7WEK - chains A and D of the 4 polymer chains in the assembly; structure by X-ray diffraction, 3.21 A resolution.

Chain A:
Name: WD repeat-containing protein 47
From: Mus musculus
UniProt: Q8CGF6 (WDR47_MOUSE); residues 1-291 here = UniProt positions 1-291
Sequence (295 residues; row label = number of the first residue in the row; numbers below 1 keep their minus sign (Gly-3 is residue -3)):
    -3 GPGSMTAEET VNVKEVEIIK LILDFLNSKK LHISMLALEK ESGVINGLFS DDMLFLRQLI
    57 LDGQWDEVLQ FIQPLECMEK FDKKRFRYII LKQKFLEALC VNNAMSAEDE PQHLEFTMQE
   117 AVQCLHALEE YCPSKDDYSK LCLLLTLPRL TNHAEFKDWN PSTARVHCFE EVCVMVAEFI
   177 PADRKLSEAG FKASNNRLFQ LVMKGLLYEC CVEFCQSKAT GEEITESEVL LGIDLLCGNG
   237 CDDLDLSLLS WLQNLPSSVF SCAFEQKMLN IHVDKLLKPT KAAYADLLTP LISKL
Disordered / not traced: -3 to 5, 102-109, 144-149, 181-183, 234-235, 279-291
Construct notes: expression tag (-3 to 0)
Swiss-Prot annotation at these positions:
  - modified residue: Thr285 (Phosphothreonine), Ser289 (Phosphoserine)
What the authors report for this chain:
  - mutagenesis - F260A: decreased binding to full-length Camsaps
  - mutagenesis - F260A: abolished binding to Camsap3
  - mutagenesis - F260A: decreased binding to FLAG-tagged Camsap1 or Camsap3
  - mutagenesis - F260A: decreased binding to FLAG-Camsap2
  - mutagenesis - F260A (7-fold): decreased localization to ciliary Camsap1

Chain D:
Name: WBR motif form Calmodulin-regulated spectrin-associated protein 3
UniProt: Q80VC9 (CAMP3_MOUSE); residues -2 to 27 here correspond to UniProt positions 560-589 (UniProt number = residue number + 562)
Sequence (30 residues; each row starts with the number of its first residue; numbers below 1 keep their minus sign (Asn-2 is residue -2)):
    -2 NSEVKMTSFA ERKKQLVKAE AESGLGSPTS
Disordered / not traced: -2 to 1, 17-27
Swiss-Prot annotation at these positions:
  - modified residue: Ser-1 (Phosphoserine)
What the authors report for this chain:
  - mutagenesis - K11A: abolished binding to Wdr47-NTD

How chain A and chain D interact:
Residue-residue contacts (9):
  Phe256(A) with Phe6(D)
  Ala259(A) with Thr4(D)
  Phe260(A) with Met3(D); Thr4(D); Ser5(D); Phe6(D), hydrophobic
  Glu261(A) with Lys2(D); Met3(D)
  Gln262(A) with Met3(D), hydrogen bond (backbone-backbone)
Interface residues without a listed pair, chain A (6 interface residues in all): Cys258
The authors on this interface:
  - hot spots on chain A (mutagenesis) - D239R, W247A: decreased binding to WBR motif form Calmodulin-regulated spectrin-associated protein 3 (chain D)

In short:
6 residues of chain A face 5 of chain D across their interface; the contacts include 1 hydrogen bond. Its one
hydrogen bond, Gln262(A)-Met3(D), is backbone to backbone. From the paper: D239R and W247A of chain A reduce
binding to WBR motif form Calmodulin-regulated spectrin-associated protein 3 (chain D); F260A of chain A
reduces binding to full-length Camsaps.
Chain A is WD repeat-containing protein 47 (Mus musculus) and chain D is WBR motif form Calmodulin-regulated
spectrin-associated protein 3; the structure, Crystal structure of the mouse Wdr47 NTD in complex with the WBR
motif form Camsap3, was determined by X-ray diffraction together with 7WEJ from the same study.
